Entry 1F63 (X-ray diffraction, 1.80 A resolution); this record covers chain A.

Chain A:
Name: Myoglobin
Organism: Physeter catodon
UniProt: P02185 (MYG_PHYCA); residue numbers follow UniProt; this construct covers 1-153
Chain sequence (154 residues; numbered 0 to 153; the number before each row is that of its first residue; numbering starts at 0):
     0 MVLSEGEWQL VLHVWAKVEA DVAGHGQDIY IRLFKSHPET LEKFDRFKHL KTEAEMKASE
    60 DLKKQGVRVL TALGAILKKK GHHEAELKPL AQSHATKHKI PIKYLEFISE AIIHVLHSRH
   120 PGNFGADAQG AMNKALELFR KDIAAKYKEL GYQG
Sequence notes: initiating methionine (0); engineered mutation Y29 (Leu in P02185), Q64 (His in P02185), R67 (Thr in P02185)
Ion coordination: heme Fe near H93 (its only coordinating residue here)
Small-molecule neighbours: heme (HEM): Y29, T39, K42, F43, R45, Q64, R67, V68, A71, L72, L89, S92, H93, H97, I99, Y103, L104, I107, F138

Overview:
Bound to chain A: heme.
Chain A is Myoglobin (Physeter catodon); the structure, Crystal structure of deoxy sperm whale myoglobin
mutant y(b10)q(e7)r(e10), was determined by X-ray diffraction together with 1F65 from the same study.
